3IM4 - chains A and C of the 3 polymer chains in the assembly; structure by X-ray diffraction, 2.29 A resolution.

[Chain A]
Protein: cAMP-dependent protein kinase type I-alpha regulatory subunit
Source organism: Bos taurus
Notes: fragment: Dimerization and docking domain:
Reference sequence: P00514 (KAP0_BOVIN); residues 12-61 here correspond to UniProt positions 13-62 (UniProt number = residue number + 1)
Sequence (50 residues; row label = number of the first residue in the row):
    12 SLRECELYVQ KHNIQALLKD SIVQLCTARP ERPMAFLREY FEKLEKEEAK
Ion coordination: Zn2+ site 1 near Glu15 (its only coordinating residue here); Zn2+ site 2 near His23 (its only coordinating residue here)
From the paper describing this entry:
  - self-association interface (contacts with another copy of this molecule); pairs are residue here / residue on that copy: Cys16-Cys37 (disulfide)
  - conformationally variable residues (side-chain flip): Ile25, Gln26, Leu29, Lys30, Ile33
  - specificity-determining residues: Ile33, Val34
  - mutagenesis - Y19A (27-fold), H23A (4-fold): decreased binding to Dual specificity A kinase-anchoring protein 2 (chain C)
  - mutagenesis - V20A, I25A: abolished binding to AKAPs (citing earlier work)
  - self-association interface (contacts with another copy of this molecule); pairs are residue here / residue on that copy: Ile25-Ile33 (proposed by the authors, not directly observed)

[Chain C]
Protein: Dual specificity A kinase-anchoring protein 2
Source organism: Homo sapiens
Notes: fragment: PKA-RII subunit binding:
Reference sequence: O43572 (AKA10_HUMAN); residues 623-662 here = UniProt positions 623-662
Sequence (45 residues; numbered 618 to 662; the number before each row is that of its first residue):
   618 GSPEFVQGNT DEAQEELAWK IAKMIVSDVM QQAQYDQPLE KSTKL
Disordered / not traced: 618-627, 655-662
Differences from the reference sequence: expression tag (618-622); variant Val646 (Ile in O43572)
Curated features (UniProtKB/Swiss-Prot):
  - region: Leu634 to Asp645, Met647 (PKA-RII subunit binding)
  - natural variant: Val646 (I646V: Associated with increased basal heart rate and decreased heart rate variability; this construct carries the variant)
From the paper describing this entry:
  - specificity-determining residues: Ala635, Ile642
  - disease-associated variants - V646I: decreased binding to cAMP-dependent protein kinase type I-alpha regulatory subunit (chain A) (proposed by the authors, not directly observed)

[How chain A and chain C interact]
Contacting residue pairs (21; chain A residue first):
  Leu13(A) - Met647(C)
  Leu13(A) - Ala650(C)  hydrophobic
  Leu13(A) - Gln651(C)
  Cys16(A) - Met647(C)  hydrophobic
  Glu17(A) - Met647(C)
  Gln26(A) - Trp636(C)
  Gln26(A) - Ala639(C)
  Gln26(A) - Lys640(C)
  Gln26(A) - Val643(C)
  Ala27(A) - Trp636(C)  hydrophobic
  Leu29(A) - Ala639(C)  hydrophobic
  Leu29(A) - Val643(C)  hydrophobic
  Lys30(A) - Glu632(C)  salt bridge
  Lys30(A) - Ala635(C)
  Lys30(A) - Trp636(C)
  Lys30(A) - Ala639(C)
  Ile33(A) - Ala635(C)  hydrophobic
  Ile33(A) - Ile638(C)  hydrophobic
  Ile33(A) - Ala639(C)
  Ile33(A) - Ile642(C)  hydrophobic
  Val34(A) - Ala635(C)  hydrophobic
Also at the interface, not in a pair above, chain A (10 interface residues in all): Val20
Also at the interface, not in a pair above, chain C (13 interface residues in all): Val646, Gln654
The authors on this interface:
  - residue pairs: Leu13(A)-Ala650(C), Lys30(A)-Glu632(C) (hydrogen bond), Ile33(A)-Ala635(C), Val34(A)-Ala635(C), Trp636(C)-Lys30(A) (hydrophobic contact)
  - interface residues, chain A: Leu13(A), Cys16(A), Glu17(A), Val20(A), Leu29(A), Ile33(A)
  - hot spots on chain A (mutagenesis) - C16A (3-fold), C37A (16-fold): decreased binding to Dual specificity A kinase-anchoring protein 2 (chain C)
  - interface residues, chain C: Ala635(C), Ala639(C), Ile642(C), Val643(C), Met647(C)

[In short]
Chain A and chain C form an interface of 10 and 13 residues respectively, with 1 salt bridge. The salt-bridged
pair is Lys30(A)-Glu632(C). The paper describes contacts between Leu13(A) and Ala650(C), Ile33(A) and
Ala635(C) and Val34(A) and Ala635(C); a hydrogen bond between Lys30(A) and Glu632(C); a hydrophobic contact
between Trp636(C) and Lys30(A). From the paper: Y19A, H23A and C16A of chain A, among others, reduce binding
to Dual specificity A kinase-anchoring protein 2 (chain C); interface residues Leu13(A), Cys16(A) and
Ala635(C) among others; 7 substitutions were tested in all.
Chain A is cAMP-dependent protein kinase type I-alpha regulatory subunit (Bos taurus) and chain C is Dual
specificity A kinase-anchoring protein 2 (Homo sapiens); the structure, Crystal structure of cAMP-dependent
Protein Kinase A Regulatory Subunit I alpha in complex with dual-specific A-Kinase ..., was determined by
X-ray diffraction.
